7JV5 - chains R and A of the 5 polymer chains in the assembly; structure by electron microscopy, 3.00 A resolution.

== Chain R ==
Name: D(1A) dopamine receptor
Source organism: Homo sapiens
UniProt: P21728 (DRD1_HUMAN); residue numbers follow UniProt; this construct covers 1-446
Amino-acid sequence (502 residues; numbered -47 to 454; the number before each row is that of its first residue; numbers below 1 keep their minus sign (Asp-47 is residue -47)):
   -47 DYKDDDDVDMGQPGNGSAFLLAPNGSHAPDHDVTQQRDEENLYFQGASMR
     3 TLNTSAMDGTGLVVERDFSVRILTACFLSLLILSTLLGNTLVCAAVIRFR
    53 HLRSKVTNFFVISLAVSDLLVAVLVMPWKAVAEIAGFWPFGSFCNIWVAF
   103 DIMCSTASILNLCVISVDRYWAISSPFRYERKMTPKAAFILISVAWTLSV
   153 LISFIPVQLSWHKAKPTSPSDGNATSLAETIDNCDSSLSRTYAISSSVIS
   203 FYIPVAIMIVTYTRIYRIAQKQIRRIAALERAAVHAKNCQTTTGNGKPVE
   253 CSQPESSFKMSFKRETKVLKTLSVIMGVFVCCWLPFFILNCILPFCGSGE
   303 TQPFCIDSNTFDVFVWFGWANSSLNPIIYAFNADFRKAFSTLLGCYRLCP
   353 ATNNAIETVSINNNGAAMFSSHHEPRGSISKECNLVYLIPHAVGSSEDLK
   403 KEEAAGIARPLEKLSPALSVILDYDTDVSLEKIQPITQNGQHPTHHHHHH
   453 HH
Disordered / not traced: -47 to 20, 169-184, 241-262, 299-306, 349-454
Sequence notes: expression tag (-47 to 0, 447-454)
Disulfide bonds: Cys96-Cys186, Cys298-Cys307
Ligand contacts: SK0 ((1R)-6-chloro-1-phenyl-2,3,4,5-tetrahydro-1H-3-benzazepine-7,8-diol): Val100, Asp103, Ile104, Ser107, Thr108, Ser188, Leu190, Tyr194, Ala195, Ser198, Ser199, Ser202, Phe288, Phe289, Asn292, Phe313, Trp321
Reported in the primary citation:
  - binding site for SK0: Asp103, Ser198, Ser199, Asn292, Trp321
  - mutagenesis - D103A: abolished binding to [3H]SCH23390
  - mutagenesis - D103A: abolished signaling
  - mutagenesis - I104A, L190A, S198A, S199A, N292A, N292H, W321Y: decreased binding to [3H]SCH23390
  - mutagenesis - L190A, S198A, F288A, N292A, N292H: decreased signaling in response to SK0
  - mutagenesis - V317N/W321Y: increased binding to ISO and EP
  - mutagenesis - W321Y: unchanged binding to ISO and EP
  - specificity-determining residues: Val317
  - mutagenesis - F288L, F289A: increased signaling in response to SK0
  - mutagenesis - V317A: abolished signaling in response to SK0
  - specificity-determining residues: Lys81, Ser188 (proposed by the authors, not directly observed)
  - mutagenesis - V317N: increased binding to ISO
  - mutagenesis - V317N: increased binding to EP

== Chain A ==
Name: Guanine nucleotide-binding protein G(s) subunit alpha isoforms short
Source organism: Homo sapiens
UniProt: P63092 (GNAS2_HUMAN); residue numbers follow UniProt; this construct covers 2-394
Amino-acid sequence (393 residues; each row starts with the number of its first residue):
     2 GCLGNSKTEDQRNEEKAQREANKKIEKQLQKDKQVYRATHRLLLLGAGES
    52 GKSTIVKQMRILHVNGFNGEGGEEDPQAARSNSDGEKATKVQDIKNNLKE
   102 AIETIVAAMSNLVPPVELANPENQFRVDYILSVMNVPDFDFPPEFYEHAK
   152 ALWEDEGVRACYERSNEYQLIDCAQYFLDKIDVIKQADYVPSDQDLLRCR
   202 VLTSGIFETKFQVDKVNFHMFDVGAQRDERRKWIQCFNDVTAIIFVVASS
   252 SYNMVIREDNQTNRLQEALNLFKSIWNNRWLRTISVILFLNKQDLLAEKV
   302 LAGKSKIEDYFPEFARYTTPEDATPEPGEDPRVTRAKYFIRDEFLRISTA
   352 SGDGRHYCYPHFTCSVDTENIRRVFNDCRDIIQRMHLRQYELL
Disordered / not traced: 2-8, 63-203, 254-260
Sequence notes: conflict Ala226 (Gly in P63092), Ser366 (Ala in P63092)

== Interface between chain R and chain A ==
Residue-residue contacts (44):
  Lys57(R) with Gln390(A)
  Thr59(R) with Tyr391(A), hydrogen bond
  Arg121(R) with Tyr391(A)
  Ala124(R) with His387(A)
  Ile125(R) with Gln384(A); Leu388(A), hydrophobic
  Ser126(R) with Gln384(A)
  Pro128(R) with Arg380(A); Ile383(A), hydrophobic
  Phe129(R) with His41(A); Val217(A), hydrophobic; Phe376(A), hydrophobic; Cys379(A), hydrophobic; Arg380(A); Ile383(A), hydrophobic
  Glu132(R) with Arg38(A); His41(A), salt bridge
  Arg133(R) with Lys216(A), hydrogen bond (side chain-backbone); Val217(A)
  Ile217(R) with Leu393(A), hydrophobic
  Ala221(R) with Leu393(A), hydrophobic
  Gln224(R) with Gln384(A), hydrogen bond; Arg385(A), hydrogen bond; Leu388(A)
  Ile225(R) with Leu394(A), hydrophobic
  Arg227(R) with Asp381(A), salt bridge
  Ile228(R) with Tyr358(A); Arg385(A)
  Leu231(R) with Leu346(A), hydrophobic
  Glu232(R) with Thr350(A)
  Ala234(R) with Asp343(A)
  Ala235(R) with Thr350(A)
  His237(R) with Thr319(A), hydrogen bond (side chain-backbone); Pro321(A)
  Ala238(R) with Asp343(A)
  Arg266(R) with Tyr358(A), hydrogen bond
  Lys269(R) with Leu393(A); Leu394(A), hydrogen bond (side chain-backbone)
  Val270(R) with Leu393(A)
  Thr273(R) with Glu392(A); Leu393(A)
  Leu274(R) with Leu393(A), hydrophobic
  Phe333(R) with Glu392(A)
  Asn334(R) with Gln390(A)
Other interface residues (no listed pair), chain R (34 interface residues in all): Tyr131, Ile220, Ala230, Lys239, Arg338
Other interface residues (no listed pair), chain A (31 interface residues in all): Asp215, Phe219, Tyr318, Asp323, Arg347, Gly355, Cys359
From the paper, about this interface:
  - interface residues, chain R: Phe129(R)

== Overview ==
The interface between chain R and chain A involves 34 residues on one side and 31 on the other; the contacts
include 7 hydrogen bonds and 2 salt bridges. Polar pairs include Glu132(R)-His41(A), Arg227(R)-Asp381(A) and
Thr59(R)-Tyr391(A). The paper reports a binding site for SK0 at Asp103(R), Ser198(R) and Ser199(R) among
others; I104A, L190A and S198A of chain R, among others, reduce binding to [3H]SCH23390; 14 substitutions were
tested in all.
Chain R is D(1A) dopamine receptor and chain A is Guanine nucleotide-binding protein G(s) subunit alpha
isoforms short, both from Homo sapiens; the structure, Cryo-EM structure of SKF-81297-bound dopamine receptor
1 in complex with Gs protein, was determined by electron microscopy, deposited together with 7JVP and 7JVQ.
